PDB entry 7XMD | electron microscopy, 2.99 A resolution | chains C and D of the 4 polymer chains in the assembly

# Chain C
Protein: Cytochrome bo(3) ubiquinol oxidase subunit 3
Organism: Escherichia coli
Reference sequence: P0ABJ3 (CYOC_ECOLI); residue numbers follow UniProt; this construct covers 1-204
Chain sequence (204 residues; row label = number of the first residue in the row):
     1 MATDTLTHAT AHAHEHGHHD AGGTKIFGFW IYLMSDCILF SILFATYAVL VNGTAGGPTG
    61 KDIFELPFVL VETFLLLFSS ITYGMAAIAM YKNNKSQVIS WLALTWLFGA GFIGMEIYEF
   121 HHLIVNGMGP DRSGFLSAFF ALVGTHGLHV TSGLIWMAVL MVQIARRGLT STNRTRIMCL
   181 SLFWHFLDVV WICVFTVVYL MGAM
Not modelled in the structure: 1-21

# Chain D
Protein: Cytochrome bo(3) ubiquinol oxidase subunit 4
Organism: Escherichia coli
Reference sequence: P0ABJ6 (CYOD_ECOLI); numbering as in UniProt (aligned over 1-109)
Chain sequence (109 residues; each row starts with the number of its first residue):
     1 MSHSTDHSGA SHGSVKTYMT GFILSIILTV IPFWMVMTGA ASPAVILGTI LAMAVVQVLV
    61 HLVCFLHMNT KSDEGWNMTA FVFTVLIIAI LVVGSIWIMW NLNYNMMMH
Not modelled in the structure: 1-13

# Interface between chain C and chain D
Contacting residue pairs (66):
  Phe27(C) - Asp73(D)
  Phe27(C) - Trp76(D)
  Trp30(C) - Leu66(D)  hydrophobic
  Trp30(C) - Met68(D)  hydrophobic
  Trp30(C) - Asn77(D)  hydrogen bond
  Trp30(C) - Phe81(D)  hydrophobic
  Ile31(C) - Ala80(D)  hydrophobic
  Met34(C) - Phe81(D)  hydrophobic
  Met34(C) - Thr84(D)  hydrogen bond
  Cys37(C) - Thr84(D)
  Cys37(C) - Ile88(D)
  Ile38(C) - Thr84(D)
  Ile38(C) - Ile87(D)  hydrophobic
  Ile38(C) - Ile88(D)  hydrophobic
  Ile38(C) - Leu91(D)  hydrophobic
  Ser41(C) - Ile88(D)
  Ser41(C) - Val92(D)
  Ile42(C) - Leu91(D)  hydrophobic
  Ala45(C) - Ile96(D)
  Ala48(C) - Ile96(D)  hydrophobic
  Val49(C) - Ile96(D)  hydrophobic
  Val49(C) - Met99(D)  hydrophobic
  Leu66(C) - Phe33(D)
  Leu66(C) - Val36(D)  hydrophobic
  Leu66(C) - Met37(D)  hydrophobic
  Val69(C) - Phe33(D)  hydrophobic
  Leu70(C) - Phe33(D)
  Thr73(C) - Thr29(D)
  Phe74(C) - Thr29(D)
  Phe74(C) - Val30(D)  hydrophobic
  Leu77(C) - Ser25(D)
  Leu77(C) - Ile26(D)  hydrophobic
  Leu77(C) - His61(D)
  Phe78(C) - Phe22(D)  hydrophobic
  Ser80(C) - Phe65(D)
  Ile81(C) - Tyr18(D)
  Ile81(C) - Phe22(D)  hydrophobic
  Ile81(C) - Phe65(D)  hydrophobic
  Gly84(C) - Tyr18(D)
  Ile88(C) - Ser14(D)
  Ile88(C) - Val15(D)  hydrophobic
  Ile88(C) - Tyr18(D)  hydrophobic
  Leu182(C) - Leu66(D)  hydrophobic
  His185(C) - Phe65(D)
  His185(C) - Leu66(D)
  Asp188(C) - His61(D)  salt bridge
  Val189(C) - Val58(D)  hydrophobic
  Val189(C) - His61(D)
  Ile192(C) - Ala54(D)
  Ile192(C) - Gln57(D)
  Ile192(C) - Val58(D)  hydrophobic
  Ile192(C) - His61(D)
  Cys193(C) - Val58(D)  hydrophobic
  Phe195(C) - Thr29(D)
  Phe195(C) - Phe33(D)  hydrophobic
  Phe195(C) - Gln57(D)
  Thr196(C) - Ile50(D)
  Thr196(C) - Ala54(D)
  Leu200(C) - Pro32(D)  hydrophobic
  Leu200(C) - Phe33(D)  hydrophobic
  Leu200(C) - Val36(D)
  Met201(C) - Ile50(D)  hydrophobic
  Met201(C) - Leu51(D)  hydrophobic
  Ala203(C) - Val36(D)
  Met204(C) - Val36(D)
  Met204(C) - Ile46(D)
Interface residues without a listed pair, chain C (38 interface residues in all): Pro67, Met85, Tyr91, Ser181
Interface residues without a listed pair, chain D (37 interface residues in all): Leu47, His67, Ser95

# Overview
38 residues of chain C and 37 residues of chain D are in contact, with 2 hydrogen bonds and 1 salt bridge.
Polar pairs include Asp188(C)-His61(D), Trp30(C)-Asn77(D) and Met34(C)-Thr84(D).
Here chain C is Cytochrome bo(3) ubiquinol oxidase subunit 3 and chain D is Cytochrome bo(3) ubiquinol oxidase
subunit 4, both from Escherichia coli. Entry 7XMD (Cryo-EM structure of Cytochrome bo3 from Escherichia coli,
the structure complexed with an allosteric inhibitor N4) was determined by electron microscopy together with
7XMC from the same study.
